PDB entry 1SN0 | X-ray diffraction, 1.90 A resolution | chains B and D of the 4 polymer chains in the assembly

[Chain B (and D)]
Name: transthyretin
From: Sparus aurata
Notes: chain D of this document is another copy of the same molecule, construct and numbering; everything in this record applies to it too
UniProt: Q9PTT3 (Q9PTT3_SPAAU); residues -2 to 127 here correspond to UniProt positions 21-150 (UniProt number = residue number + 23)
Amino-acid sequence (130 residues; each row starts with the number of its first residue; numbers below 1 keep their minus sign (Thr-2 is residue -2)):
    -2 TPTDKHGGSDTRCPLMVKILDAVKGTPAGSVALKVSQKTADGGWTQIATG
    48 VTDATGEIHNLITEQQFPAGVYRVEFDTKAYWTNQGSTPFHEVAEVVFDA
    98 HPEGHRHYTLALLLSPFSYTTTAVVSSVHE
Disordered / not traced: -2 to 9, 126-127 (chain D: -2 to 9, 124-127)
Differences from the reference sequence: conflict Arg103 (Gly126 in Q9PTT3)
Residues lining bound ligands: 3,5,3',5'-tetraiodo-L-thyronine (T44): Lys15, Leu17, Glu54, Thr106, Ala108, Leu109, Leu110, Val121
From the paper describing this entry:
  - binding site for 3,5,3',5'-tetraiodo-L-thyronine: Leu109

[Chain B / chain D interface]
Residue-residue contacts (12; chain B residue first):
  Leu17(B) with Val121(D), hydrophobic
  Gly22(B) with Ala120(D); Val121(D); Val122(D), hydrogen bond (backbone-backbone)
  Pro24(B) with Val121(D)
  Leu110(B) with Thr119(D)
  Thr119(B) with Leu110(D)
  Ala120(B) with Gly22(D)
  Val121(B) with Leu17(D), hydrophobic; Gly22(D); Pro24(D)
  Val122(B) with Gly22(D), hydrogen bond (backbone-backbone)
Other interface residues (no listed pair), chain B (10 interface residues in all): Thr23, Thr117
Other interface residues (no listed pair), chain D (10 interface residues in all): Thr23, Thr117

[Summary]
Chain B and chain D each contribute 10 residues to their interface, with 2 hydrogen bonds. Its one hydrogen
bond, Gly22(B)-Val122(D), is backbone to backbone. Ligands of chain B: 3,5,3',5'-tetraiodo-L-thyronine. From
the paper: a binding site for 3,5,3',5'-tetraiodo-L-thyronine at Leu109(B).
Both chains are transthyretin (Sparus aurata). Entry 1SN0 (Crystal Structure Of Sea Bream Transthyretin in
complex with thyroxine At 1.9A Resolution) was determined by X-ray diffraction (same publication as 1SN2 and
1SN5).
